3ZHA - chains E and F of the 5 polymer chains in the assembly; structure by X-ray diffraction, 2.55 A resolution.

Chain E (and F):
Name: Collagen model peptide 18-T8R11
Notes: chain F of this document is another copy of the same molecule, construct and numbering; everything in this record applies to it too
Sequence (19 residues; numbered 0 to 18; the number before each row is that of its first residue; numbering starts at 0):
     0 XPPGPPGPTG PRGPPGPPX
Disordered / not traced: 18 (chain F: 17-18)
Modified positions: ACE (acetyl group) at position 0; NH2 (amino group) at position 18

How chain E and chain F interact:
Contacting residue pairs (33; chain E residue first):
  ACE_0(E) - P1(F)
  P2(E) - P1(F)
  G3(E) - P1(F)  hydrogen bond (backbone-backbone)
  G3(E) - G3(F)
  G3(E) - P4(F)
  P4(E) - G3(F)
  P5(E) - P4(F)
  G6(E) - P4(F)  hydrogen bond (backbone-backbone)
  G6(E) - P5(F)
  G6(E) - G6(F)
  G6(E) - P7(F)
  P7(E) - G6(F)
  P7(E) - P7(F)
  T8(E) - P7(F)
  T8(E) - T8(F)
  T8(E) - G9(F)
  G9(E) - P7(F)  hydrogen bond (backbone-backbone)
  G9(E) - G9(F)
  G9(E) - P10(F)
  P10(E) - G9(F)
  R11(E) - P10(F)
  R11(E) - R11(F)  hydrogen bond (side chain-backbone)
  R11(E) - G12(F)
  G12(E) - P10(F)  hydrogen bond (backbone-backbone)
  G12(E) - G12(F)
  G12(E) - P13(F)
  P13(E) - G12(F)
  P14(E) - P13(F)
  G15(E) - P13(F)  hydrogen bond (backbone-backbone)
  G15(E) - P14(F)
  G15(E) - G15(F)
  P16(E) - G15(F)
  P17(E) - P16(F)
Interface residues without a listed pair, chain E (18 interface residues in all): P1
Interface residues without a listed pair, chain F (17 interface residues in all): ACE_0, P2

In short:
Chain E and chain F form an interface of 18 and 17 residues respectively, with 6 hydrogen bonds. Among the
polar pairs are R11(E)-R11(F), G3(E)-P1(F) and G6(E)-P4(F).
Both chains are Collagen model peptide 18-T8R11. Entry 3ZHA (Molecular basis for the action of the
collagen-specific chaperone Hsp47 SERPINH1 and its structure-specific client recognition) was determined by
X-ray diffraction together with 4AU2, 4AU3, 4AU4 and 4AXY from the same study.
